PDB entry 6WAY | X-ray diffraction, 1.50 A resolution | chains A and V

== Chain A ==
Name: Ras GTPase-activating protein 1
Source organism: Homo sapiens
UniProtKB: P20936 (RASA1_HUMAN); residue numbers follow UniProt; this construct covers 340-444
Amino-acid sequence (107 residues; numbered 338 to 444; the number before each row is that of its first residue):
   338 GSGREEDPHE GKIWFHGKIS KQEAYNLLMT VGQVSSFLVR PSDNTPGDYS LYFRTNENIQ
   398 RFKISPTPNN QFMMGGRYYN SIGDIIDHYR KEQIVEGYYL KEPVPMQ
Not modelled in the structure: 338
Sequence notes: expression tag (338-339); engineered mutation Ser372 (Cys in P20936), Ser402 (Cys in P20936)
UniProt features mapped onto this chain:
  - natural variant: Arg398 (R398L: In basal cell carcinomas), Lys400 (K400E: In basal cell carcinomas), Ile401 (I401V: In basal cell carcinomas)
What the authors report for this chain:
  - contacts within the chain: Arg377-Asp380 (salt bridge), Arg377-Tyr389
  - mutagenesis - R377A (Kd = 0.46 +/- 0.11 mum), R398A, R398A/K400A (40-fold), K400A (0.81 +/- 0.15 mum): decreased binding to Rho GTPase-activating protein 35 (chain V)

== Chain V ==
Name: Rho GTPase-activating protein 35
UniProtKB: Q9NRY4 (RHG35_HUMAN); residues 1086-1093 here = UniProt positions 1086-1093
Amino-acid sequence (10 residues; numbered 1085 to 1094; the number before each row is that of its first residue):
  1085 XDYAEPMDAX
Sequence notes: acetylation (1085); amidation (1094)
Modified / non-standard residues: ACE (acetyl group) at position 1085; Tyr1087 (O-phosphotyrosine; PTR); NH2 (amino group) at position 1094
What the authors report for this chain:
  - post-translational modification sites: Tyr1087

== How chain A and chain V interact ==
Pairs across the interface (25):
  Ser379(A) - Tyr1087(V)
  Asp380(A) - Tyr1087(V)
  Asn381(A) - Tyr1087(V)
  Thr382(A) - Tyr1087(V)
  Ser387(A) - Tyr1087(V)
  Gln397(A) - Ala1088(V)
  Arg398(A) - Asp1086(V)  hydrogen bond (side chain-backbone)
  Arg398(A) - Tyr1087(V)
  Arg398(A) - Ala1088(V)  hydrogen bond (backbone-backbone)
  Phe399(A) - Tyr1087(V)
  Phe399(A) - Ala1088(V)
  Phe399(A) - Glu1089(V)
  Phe399(A) - Pro1090(V)
  Lys400(A) - Tyr1087(V)
  Met411(A) - Pro1090(V)  hydrophobic
  Gly412(A) - Glu1089(V)
  Gly412(A) - Pro1090(V)
  Gly412(A) - Ala1093(V)
  His425(A) - Asp1092(V)  salt bridge
  Tyr426(A) - Pro1090(V)
  Tyr426(A) - Asp1092(V)  hydrogen bond
  Gln430(A) - Met1091(V)
  Ile431(A) - Pro1090(V)
  Ile431(A) - Met1091(V)  hydrogen bond (backbone-backbone)
  Glu433(A) - Met1091(V)
Also at the interface, not in a pair above, chain A (18 interface residues in all): Arg414, Val432
The authors on this interface:
  - specific contacts: Ser379(A)-Tyr1087(V), Asn381(A)-Tyr1087(V), Thr382(A)-Tyr1087(V), Ser387(A)-Tyr1087(V), Arg398(A)-Tyr1087(V), Lys400(A)-Tyr1087(V)
  - interface residues, chain V: Tyr1087(V), Pro1090(V)

== In short ==
Chain A and chain V form an interface of 18 and 8 residues respectively; the contacts include 4 hydrogen bonds
and 1 salt bridge. Among the polar pairs are His425(A)-Asp1092(V), Arg398(A)-Asp1086(V) and
Tyr426(A)-Asp1092(V). The authors report contacts between Ser379(A) and Tyr1087(V), Asn381(A) and Tyr1087(V)
and Thr382(A) and Tyr1087(V) among others. The paper reports that R377A, R398A and R398A/K400A of chain A,
among others, reduce binding to Rho GTPase-activating protein 35 (chain V); interface residues Tyr1087(V) and
Pro1090(V).
Here chain A is Ras GTPase-activating protein 1 (Homo sapiens) and chain V is Rho GTPase-activating protein
35. Entry 6WAY (C-terminal SH2 domain of p120RasGAP in complex with p190RhoGAP phosphotyrosine peptide) was
determined by X-ray diffraction together with 6WAX from the same study.
